PDB entry 3V9G | X-ray diffraction, 2.50 A resolution | chains A and B

Chain A (and B):
Name: Delta-1-pyrroline-5-carboxylate dehydrogenase, mitochondrial
From: Homo sapiens
Notes: EC 1.5.1.12; chain B of this document is another copy of the same molecule, construct and numbering; everything in this record applies to it too
UniProtKB: P30038 (AL4A1_HUMAN); residues 18-563 here = UniProt positions 18-563
Amino-acid sequence (566 residues; each row starts with the number of its first residue; numbers below 1 keep their minus sign (Met-2 is residue -2)):
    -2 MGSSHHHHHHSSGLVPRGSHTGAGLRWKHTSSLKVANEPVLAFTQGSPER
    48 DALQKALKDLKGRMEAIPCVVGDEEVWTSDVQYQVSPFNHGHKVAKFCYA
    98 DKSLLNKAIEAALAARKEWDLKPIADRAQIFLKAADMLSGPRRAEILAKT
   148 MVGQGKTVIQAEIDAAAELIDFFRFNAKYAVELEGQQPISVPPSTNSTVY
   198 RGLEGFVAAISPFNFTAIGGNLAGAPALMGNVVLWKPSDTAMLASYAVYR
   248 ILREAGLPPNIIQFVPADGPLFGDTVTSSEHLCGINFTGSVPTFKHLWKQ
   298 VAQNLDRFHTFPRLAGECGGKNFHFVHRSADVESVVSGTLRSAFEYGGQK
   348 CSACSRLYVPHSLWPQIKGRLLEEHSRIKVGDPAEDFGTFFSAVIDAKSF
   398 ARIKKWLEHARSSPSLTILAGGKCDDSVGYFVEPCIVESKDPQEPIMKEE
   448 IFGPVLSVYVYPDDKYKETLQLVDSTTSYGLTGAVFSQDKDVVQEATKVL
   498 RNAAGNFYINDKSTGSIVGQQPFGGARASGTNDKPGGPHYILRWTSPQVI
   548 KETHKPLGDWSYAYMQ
Not modelled in the structure: -2 to 22
Differences from the reference sequence: expression tag (-2 to 17)
Swiss-Prot annotation at these positions:
  - active site: Glu314 (Proton acceptor), Cys348 (Nucleophile)
  - binding site (NAD(+)): Ser208, Lys233, Gly286 to Thr290, Glu447
  - binding site (substrate): Ser513
  - site: Asn211 (Transition state stabilizer)
  - modified residue: Lys31 (N6-succinyllysine), Ser44 (Phosphoserine), Lys52 (N6-acetyllysine), Lys93 (N6-acetyllysine), Lys99 (N6-acetyllysine), Lys114 (N6-acetyllysine), Lys130 (N6-acetyllysine), Lys175 (N6-acetyllysine), Lys318 (N6-acetyllysine), Lys347 (N6-succinyllysine), Lys365 (N6-acetyllysine), Lys376 (N6-acetyllysine), Lys395 (N6-succinyllysine), Lys462 (N6-acetyllysine), Lys509 (N6-acetyllysine), Lys531 (N6-acetyllysine), Lys552 (N6-acetyllysine)
  - natural variant: Ser352 (S352L: In HYRPRO2)
  - mutagenesis: Ser352 (S352A: Reduced affinity for NAD. No effect on enzyme activity)
What the authors report for this chain:
  - catalytic residues: Cys348
  - self-association interface (contacts with another copy of this molecule): Val288 to Arg304
  - mutagenesis - S352L: abolished catalytic activity
  - mutagenesis - S352L: abolished binding to NAD+
  - mutagenesis - S352A: unchanged catalytic activity
  - mutagenesis - S352A (10 +/- 2 uM): unchanged binding to NAD+

Chain A / chain B interface:
Pairs across the interface (188; chain A residue first):
  Ala39(A) - Tyr561(B)
  Phe40(A) - Tyr561(B)
  Arg47(A) - Tyr561(B)  hydrogen bond (side chain-backbone)
  Arg113(A) - Asn499(B)
  Asp117(A) - Arg498(B)  salt bridge
  Leu118(A) - Lys495(B)
  Leu118(A) - Arg498(B)
  Thr154(A) - Tyr561(B)
  Val155(A) - Tyr561(B)  hydrophobic
  Ile156(A) - Tyr559(B)  hydrophobic
  Ile156(A) - Tyr561(B)
  Phe172(A) - Ile186(B)  hydrophobic
  Leu180(A) - His536(B)
  Gln183(A) - His536(B)  hydrogen bond
  Pro185(A) - Gly516(B)
  Pro185(A) - Gln517(B)
  Ile186(A) - Phe172(B)  hydrophobic
  Ile186(A) - Gly516(B)  hydrogen bond (backbone-backbone)
  Ile186(A) - Gln517(B)
  Asn193(A) - Gln517(B)
  Asn193(A) - Gln518(B)  hydrogen bond
  Val196(A) - Arg498(B)
  Tyr197(A) - His536(B)
  Arg198(A) - Arg498(B)  hydrogen bond (side chain-backbone)
  Arg198(A) - Asn499(B)
  Arg198(A) - Ala501(B)
  Arg198(A) - Asn529(B)
  Glu201(A) - Asn499(B)
  Glu201(A) - Arg524(B)  salt bridge
  Phe291(A) - Phe308(B)  hydrophobic
  Lys292(A) - Leu302(B)
  Lys292(A) - Asp303(B)  salt bridge
  Lys292(A) - Phe308(B)
  Trp295(A) - Ala299(B)
  Trp295(A) - Leu302(B)  hydrophobic
  Trp295(A) - Phe308(B)  hydrophobic
  Trp295(A) - Pro309(B)
  Lys296(A) - Ala299(B)
  Lys296(A) - Asp303(B)  salt bridge
  Ala299(A) - Trp295(B)
  Ala299(A) - Lys296(B)
  Ala299(A) - Ala299(B)  hydrophobic
  Leu302(A) - Lys292(B)
  Leu302(A) - Trp295(B)  hydrophobic
  Asp303(A) - Lys292(B)  salt bridge
  Asp303(A) - Lys296(B)  salt bridge
  His306(A) - Arg524(B)
  His306(A) - Ala525(B)
  Thr307(A) - Ala523(B)
  Thr307(A) - Arg524(B)  hydrogen bond (side chain-backbone)
  Phe308(A) - Phe291(B)  hydrophobic
  Phe308(A) - Trp295(B)  hydrophobic
  Phe308(A) - Arg524(B)
  Phe308(A) - Ala525(B)
  Phe308(A) - Gly527(B)
  Pro309(A) - Trp295(B)
  Arg310(A) - Thr528(B)  hydrogen bond (side chain-backbone)
  Arg310(A) - Asn529(B)
  Asp328(A) - Pro553(B)
  Ser331(A) - Pro553(B)
  Ser331(A) - Leu554(B)  hydrogen bond (side chain-backbone)
  Ser334(A) - Leu554(B)
  Ser334(A) - Gly555(B)  hydrogen bond (side chain-backbone)
  Ser334(A) - Trp557(B)
  Gly335(A) - Leu554(B)
  Arg338(A) - Asp556(B)  hydrogen bond (side chain-backbone)
  Arg338(A) - Trp557(B)  hydrogen bond (side chain-backbone)
  Arg338(A) - Ser558(B)  hydrogen bond (side chain-backbone)
  Arg338(A) - Tyr559(B)  hydrogen bond
  Glu342(A) - Tyr559(B)  hydrogen bond
  Glu371(A) - Trp557(B)  hydrogen bond
  Arg374(A) - Trp557(B)
  Phe384(A) - Tyr561(B)
  Phe384(A) - Met562(B)
  Gly385(A) - Met562(B)
  Thr386(A) - Tyr561(B)
  Phe387(A) - Trp557(B)
  Phe387(A) - Met562(B)  hydrophobic
  Arg498(A) - Asp117(B)  salt bridge
  Arg498(A) - Leu118(B)
  Arg498(A) - Val196(B)
  Arg498(A) - Arg198(B)  hydrogen bond (backbone-side chain)
  Arg498(A) - Gln545(B)  hydrogen bond (backbone-side chain)
  Asn499(A) - Arg198(B)
  Asn499(A) - Glu201(B)
  Ala501(A) - Arg198(B)
  Ala501(A) - Gln545(B)  hydrogen bond (backbone-side chain)
  Gly502(A) - Gln545(B)
  Gly502(A) - Val546(B)  hydrogen bond (backbone-backbone)
  Asn503(A) - Val546(B)
  Phe504(A) - Gln545(B)
  Phe504(A) - Val546(B)  hydrogen bond (backbone-backbone)
  Phe504(A) - Ile547(B)
  Phe504(A) - Lys548(B)  hydrogen bond (backbone-backbone)
  Tyr505(A) - Lys548(B)
  Ile506(A) - Ile547(B)  hydrophobic
  Ile506(A) - Lys548(B)  hydrogen bond (backbone-backbone)
  Ile506(A) - Glu549(B)
  Ile506(A) - Thr550(B)  hydrogen bond (backbone-backbone)
  Asn507(A) - Thr550(B)
  Asn507(A) - Leu554(B)
  Asp508(A) - Lys548(B)  salt bridge
  Asp508(A) - Thr550(B)  hydrogen bond
  Asp508(A) - Leu554(B)
  Gly516(A) - Pro185(B)
  Gly516(A) - Ile186(B)  hydrogen bond (backbone-backbone)
  Gln517(A) - Pro185(B)
  Gln517(A) - Ile186(B)
  Gln517(A) - Val188(B)
  Gln517(A) - Asn193(B)
  Gln518(A) - Asn193(B)  hydrogen bond
  Gln518(A) - Val546(B)
  Gln518(A) - Lys548(B)
  Pro519(A) - Val546(B)
  Ala523(A) - Ser543(B)
  Arg524(A) - Glu201(B)  salt bridge
  Arg524(A) - His306(B)
  Arg524(A) - Thr307(B)  hydrogen bond (backbone-side chain)
  Arg524(A) - Phe308(B)
  Ala525(A) - His306(B)
  Ala525(A) - Phe308(B)
  Gly527(A) - Phe308(B)
  Thr528(A) - Arg310(B)  hydrogen bond (backbone-side chain)
  Asn529(A) - Arg198(B)
  Asn529(A) - Arg310(B)
  Asn529(A) - Ser543(B)  hydrogen bond
  Asn529(A) - Pro544(B)  hydrogen bond (side chain-backbone)
  Lys531(A) - Pro544(B)
  Lys531(A) - Val546(B)
  His536(A) - Leu180(B)
  His536(A) - Gln183(B)  hydrogen bond
  His536(A) - Tyr197(B)
  His536(A) - Leu539(B)
  Leu539(A) - His536(B)
  Leu539(A) - Leu539(B)  hydrophobic
  Arg540(A) - Arg540(B)
  Ser543(A) - Ala523(B)
  Ser543(A) - Asn529(B)  hydrogen bond
  Pro544(A) - Asn529(B)  hydrogen bond (backbone-side chain)
  Pro544(A) - Lys531(B)
  Gln545(A) - Arg498(B)  hydrogen bond (side chain-backbone)
  Gln545(A) - Ala501(B)  hydrogen bond (side chain-backbone)
  Gln545(A) - Gly502(B)
  Gln545(A) - Phe504(B)
  Val546(A) - Gly502(B)  hydrogen bond (backbone-backbone)
  Val546(A) - Asn503(B)
  Val546(A) - Phe504(B)  hydrogen bond (backbone-backbone)
  Val546(A) - Gln517(B)
  Val546(A) - Gln518(B)
  Val546(A) - Pro519(B)
  Val546(A) - Lys531(B)
  Ile547(A) - Phe504(B)
  Ile547(A) - Ile506(B)  hydrophobic
  Lys548(A) - Phe504(B)  hydrogen bond (backbone-backbone)
  Lys548(A) - Tyr505(B)
  Lys548(A) - Ile506(B)  hydrogen bond (backbone-backbone)
  Lys548(A) - Asp508(B)  salt bridge
  Lys548(A) - Gln518(B)
  Glu549(A) - Ile506(B)
  Thr550(A) - Ile506(B)  hydrogen bond (backbone-backbone)
  Thr550(A) - Asn507(B)
  Thr550(A) - Asp508(B)  hydrogen bond
  Pro553(A) - Ser331(B)
  Leu554(A) - Ser331(B)  hydrogen bond (backbone-side chain)
  Leu554(A) - Ser334(B)
  Leu554(A) - Gly335(B)
  Leu554(A) - Asn507(B)
  Leu554(A) - Asp508(B)
  Gly555(A) - Ser334(B)  hydrogen bond (backbone-side chain)
  Asp556(A) - Arg338(B)  hydrogen bond (backbone-side chain)
  Trp557(A) - Ser334(B)
  Trp557(A) - Arg338(B)  hydrogen bond (backbone-side chain)
  Trp557(A) - Glu371(B)  hydrogen bond
  Trp557(A) - Phe387(B)
  Ser558(A) - Arg338(B)  hydrogen bond (backbone-side chain)
  Tyr559(A) - Ile156(B)  hydrophobic
  Tyr559(A) - Arg338(B)  hydrogen bond
  Tyr559(A) - Glu342(B)  hydrogen bond
  Tyr561(A) - Ala39(B)
  Tyr561(A) - Phe40(B)
  Tyr561(A) - Arg47(B)  hydrogen bond (backbone-side chain)
  Tyr561(A) - Thr154(B)
  Tyr561(A) - Val155(B)  hydrophobic
  Tyr561(A) - Ile156(B)
  Tyr561(A) - Phe384(B)
  Met562(A) - Phe384(B)
  Met562(A) - Gly385(B)
  Met562(A) - Phe387(B)  hydrophobic
Interface residues without a listed pair, chain A (99 interface residues in all): Thr41, Gln157, Val188, Ser191, Val288, Gln300, Leu337, Ile375, Ser475, Phe483, Thr494, Leu497, Lys509, Pro535, Ala560
Interface residues without a listed pair, chain B (99 interface residues in all): Thr41, Arg113, Ser191, Val288, Gln300, Asp328, Leu337, Arg374, Ile375, Thr386, Ser475, Phe483, Thr494, Leu497, Lys509, Pro535, Ala560

In short:
The chain A/chain B interface involves 99 residues from each chain, with 50 hydrogen bonds and 10 salt
bridges. Among the polar pairs are Asp117(A)-Arg498(B), Glu201(A)-Arg524(B) and Lys292(A)-Asp303(B). From the
paper: the catalytic residue Cys348(A); S352L of chain A abolishes catalytic activity.
Both chains are Delta-1-pyrroline-5-carboxylate dehydrogenase, mitochondrial (Homo sapiens). Entry 3V9G
(Crystal structure of human 1-pyrroline-5-carboxylate dehydrogenase) was determined by X-ray diffraction (same
publication as 3V9H, 3V9I, 3V9J, 3V9K and 3V9L).
